1F3J - chains B and E of the 6 polymer chains in the assembly; structure by X-ray diffraction, 3.10 A resolution.

# Chain B (and E)
Protein: MHC class II nod
From: Mus musculus
Notes: fragment: beta chain; chain E of this document is another copy of the same molecule, construct and numbering; everything in this record applies to it too
UniProtKB: Q31135 (Q31135_MOUSE); the construct lacks a stretch of the UniProt sequence and is renumbered around it, so the offset changes along the chain: 4-64 = UniProt 31-91; 67-84 = UniProt 92-109; 85-191 = UniProt 111-217
Sequence (187 residues; row label = number of the first residue in the row; note: 2 numbers in that range are skipped by the numbering (no residue carries them; nothing is unmodelled there)):
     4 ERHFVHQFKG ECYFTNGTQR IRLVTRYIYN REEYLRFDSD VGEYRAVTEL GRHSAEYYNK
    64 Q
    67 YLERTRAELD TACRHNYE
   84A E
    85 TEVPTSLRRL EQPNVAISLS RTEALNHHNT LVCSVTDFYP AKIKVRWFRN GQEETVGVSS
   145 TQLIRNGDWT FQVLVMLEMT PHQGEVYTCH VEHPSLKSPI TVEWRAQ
Cystine bridges: Cys15-Cys79, Cys117-Cys173
Covalent attachments: N-acetylglucosamine (NAG) linked to Asn19

# How chain B and chain E interact
Contacting residue pairs - 13 pairs, chain B then chain E:
  Val142(B) - Thr145(E)
  Val142(B) - Gln146(E)  hydrogen bond (backbone-backbone)
  Ser143(B) - Ser144(E)
  Ser143(B) - Thr145(E)
  Ser143(B) - Gln146(E)
  Ser144(B) - Ser143(E)
  Ser144(B) - Ser144(E)  hydrogen bond (backbone-backbone)
  Ser144(B) - Gln146(E)  hydrogen bond
  Thr145(B) - Val142(E)
  Thr145(B) - Ser143(E)
  Gln146(B) - Val129(E)
  Gln146(B) - Val142(E)  hydrogen bond (backbone-backbone)
  Gln146(B) - Ser144(E)
Other interface residues (no listed pair), chain B (6 interface residues in all): Gln136
Other interface residues (no listed pair), chain E (8 interface residues in all): Arg34, Thr139

# Overview
6 residues of chain B and 8 residues of chain E are in contact; the contacts include 4 hydrogen bonds. Polar
contacts include Ser144(B)-Gln146(E), Val142(B)-Gln146(E) and Ser144(B)-Ser144(E). Covalently linked
N-acetylglucosamine: at Asn19(B).
Both chains are MHC class II nod (Mus musculus). Entry 1F3J (Histocompatibility antigen I-AG7) was determined
by X-ray diffraction.
